Entry 3KO2 (X-ray diffraction, 2.90 A resolution); this record covers chains B and C of the 4 polymer chains in the assembly.

== Chain B ==
Protein: Site-specific DNA endonuclease I-MsoI
Organism: Monomastix sp
UniProt: C0JWR6 (C0JWR6_MONSK); numbering as in UniProt (aligned over 1-170)
Chain sequence (170 residues; numbered 1 to 170; the number before each row is that of its first residue):
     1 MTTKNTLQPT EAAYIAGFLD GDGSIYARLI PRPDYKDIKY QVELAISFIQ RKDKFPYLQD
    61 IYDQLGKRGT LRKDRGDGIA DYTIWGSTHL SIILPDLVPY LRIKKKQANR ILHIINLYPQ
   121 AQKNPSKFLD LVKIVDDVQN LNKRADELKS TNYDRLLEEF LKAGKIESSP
Unresolved in the structure: 1-5, 167-170
Sequence notes: engineered mutation Arg-28 (Lys in C0JWR6), Glu-43 (Ser in C0JWR6), Thr-70 (Asn in C0JWR6), Trp-85 (Ile in C0JWR6)
Metal / ion sites: Ca2+ site 1: Gly-21 (shared with 1 residue of chain A; DG15(C) of chain C; 1 residue of chain D); Ca2+ site 2: Asp-22 (shared with 1 residue of chain A; DA14(C) of chain C; 1 residue of chain D)
Reported in the primary citation:
  - binding site for the 24-nt DNA strand (chain C): Arg-28
  - mutagenesis - W85Y: increased catalytic activity
  - binding site for the 24-nt DNA strand: Arg-28

== Chain C ==
Molecule: 24-nt DNA strand
Sequence (24 nucleotides; row label = number of the first residue in the row):
     1 GCAGACCGTC GTGAGACAGT TCCG
Metal / ion sites: Ca2+ site 1: DA14 (shared with 1 residue of chain A; Asp-22(B) of chain B; 1 residue of chain D); Ca2+ site 2: DA14, DG15 (shared with 1 residue of chain A; Asp-22(B) of chain B; 2 residues of chain D); Ca2+ site 3: DG15 (shared with 1 residue of chain A; Gly-21(B) of chain B; 1 residue of chain D)

== Chain B / chain C interface ==
Pairs across the interface (26; chain B residue first):
  Gly-21(B) with DG15(C), phosphate contact
  Asp-22(B) with DA14(C), phosphate contact; DG15(C), phosphate contact
  Gly-23(B) with DG15(C), sugar contact; DA16(C), phosphate contact
  Ser-24(B) with DG15(C), sugar contact; DA16(C), hydrogen bond to the phosphate
  Tyr-26(B) with DA16(C), sugar contact; DC17(C), phosphate contact
  Ala-27(B) with DC17(C), sugar contact
  Arg-28(B) with DA18(C), base contact; DG19(C), hydrogen bond to the base
  Arg-32(B) with DT20(C), hydrogen bond to the base; DT21(C), hydrogen bond to the base
  Ile-49(B) with DA14(C), sugar contact; DG15(C), base contact
  Gln-50(B) with DA14(C), hydrogen bond to the phosphate
  Arg-51(B) with DG13(C), salt bridge to the phosphate; DA14(C), hydrogen bond to the phosphate
  Arg-75(B) with DA14(C), base contact; DG15(C), hydrogen bond to the base; DA16(C), base contact
  Lys-104(B) with DA16(C), salt bridge to the phosphate
  Gln-139(B) with DC17(C), phosphate contact
  Asn-142(B) with DA16(C), sugar contact; DC17(C), hydrogen bond to the phosphate
Interface residues without a listed pair, chain B (19 interface residues in all): Ile-25, Ile-30, Ile-79, Val-138

== In short ==
Chain B and chain C form an interface of 19 and 9 residues respectively; the contacts include 8 hydrogen bonds
and 2 salt bridges. Among the polar pairs are Arg-28(B)/DG19(C), Arg-32(B)/DT20(C) and Arg-32(B)/DT21(C). The
paper reports a binding site for the 24-nt DNA strand (chain C) at Arg-28(B); W85Y of chain B increases
catalytic activity.
Chain B is Site-specific DNA endonuclease I-MsoI (Monomastix sp) and chain C is a 24-nt DNA strand; the
structure, I-MsoI re-designed for altered DNA cleavage specificity (-7C), was determined by X-ray diffraction
together with 3MIP from the same study.
